Entry 6GDG (electron microscopy, 4.11 A resolution (low resolution: residue-level contacts below are approximate; hydrogen-bond / salt-bridge calls are withheld)); this record covers chains D and E of the 5 polymer chains in the assembly.

[Chain D]
Name: Guanine nucleotide-binding protein G(s) subunit alpha isoforms short
From: Homo sapiens
Reference sequence: P63092 (GNAS2_HUMAN); aligned in 2 segments with insertions or deletions, so no single offset holds: 6-195 ~ UniProt 6-64; 204-384 ~ UniProt 204-394
Amino-acid sequence (248 residues; row label = number of the first residue in the row; note: 131 numbers in that range are skipped by the numbering (no residue carries them; nothing is unmodelled there)):
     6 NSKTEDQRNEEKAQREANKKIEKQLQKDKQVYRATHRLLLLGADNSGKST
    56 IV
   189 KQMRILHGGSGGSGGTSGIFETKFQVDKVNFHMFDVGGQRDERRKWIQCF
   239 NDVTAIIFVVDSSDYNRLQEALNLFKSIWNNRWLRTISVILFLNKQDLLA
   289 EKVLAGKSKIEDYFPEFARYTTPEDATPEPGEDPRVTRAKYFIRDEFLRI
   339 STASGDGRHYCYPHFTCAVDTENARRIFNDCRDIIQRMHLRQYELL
Unresolved in the structure: 6-11, 189-205
Differences from the reference sequence: conflict Asp49 (Gly in P63092), Asn50 (Glu in P63092), Asp249 (Ala in P63092), Asp252 (Ser in P63092), Ala362 (Ile372 in P63092), Ile365 (Val375 in P63092); linker (196-203)

[Chain E]
Name: nanobody Nb35
From: Lama glama
Notes: antibody fragment or engineered binder
Amino-acid sequence (156 residues; numbered -21 to 134; the number before each row is that of its first residue; numbers below 1 keep their minus sign (Met-21 is residue -21)):
   -21 MKYLLPTAAAGLLLLAAQPAMAQVQLQESGGGLVQPGGSLRLSCAASGFT
    29 FSNYKMNWVRQAPGKGLEWVSDISQSGASISYTGSVKGRFTISRDNAKNT
    79 LYLQMNSLKPEDTAVYYCARCPAPFTRDCFDVTSTTYAYRGQGTQVTVSS
   129 HHHHHH
Unresolved in the structure: -21 to 0, 129-134
Disulfides: Cys22-Cys96, Cys99-Cys107

[Chain D / chain E interface]
Residue-residue contacts (26; chain D residue first):
  Arg228(D) - Thr114(E)
  Asp229(D) - Thr111(E)
  Asp229(D) - Ser112(E)
  Glu230(D) - Thr111(E)
  Glu230(D) - Thr114(E)
  Glu230(D) - Tyr115(E)
  Arg231(D) - Phe108(E)
  Arg232(D) - Pro100(E)
  Arg232(D) - Phe108(E)
  Arg232(D) - Tyr115(E)
  Gln257(D) - Trp47(E)
  Gln257(D) - Thr61(E)
  Gln257(D) - Gly62(E)
  Asn261(D) - Trp47(E)
  Lys264(D) - Arg105(E)
  Ser265(D) - Asp106(E)
  Ser265(D) - Cys107(E)
  Ser265(D) - Phe108(E)
  Asn268(D) - Arg105(E)
  Asn269(D) - Asp106(E)
  Asn269(D) - Phe108(E)
  Asp300(D) - Gly62(E)
  Asp300(D) - Ser63(E)
  Tyr301(D) - Gly62(E)
  Pro303(D) - Gly62(E)
  Pro303(D) - Lys65(E)
Interface residues without a listed pair, chain D (17 interface residues in all): Leu262, Ile266, Phe302
Interface residues without a listed pair, chain E (21 interface residues in all): Tyr60, Lys87, Glu89, Thr104, Asp109, Val110, Tyr117

[Summary]
The interface between chain D and chain E involves 17 residues on one side and 21 on the other.
Here chain D is Guanine nucleotide-binding protein G(s) subunit alpha isoforms short (Homo sapiens) and chain
E is nanobody Nb35 (Lama glama). Entry 6GDG (Cryo-EM structure of the adenosine A2A receptor bound to a miniGs
heterotrimer) was determined by electron microscopy.
